6PYX - chain A; structure by X-ray diffraction, 2.60 A resolution.

Chain A:
Name: cDNA FLJ56608, highly similar to Homo sapiens chloride channel, calcium activated, family member 1 (CLCA1), mRNA
Source organism: Homo sapiens
UniProtKB: B4DUZ6 (B4DUZ6_HUMAN); residues 302-476 here correspond to UniProt positions 65-239 (UniProt number = residue number - 237)
Sequence (187 residues; numbered 299 to 485; the number before each row is that of its first residue):
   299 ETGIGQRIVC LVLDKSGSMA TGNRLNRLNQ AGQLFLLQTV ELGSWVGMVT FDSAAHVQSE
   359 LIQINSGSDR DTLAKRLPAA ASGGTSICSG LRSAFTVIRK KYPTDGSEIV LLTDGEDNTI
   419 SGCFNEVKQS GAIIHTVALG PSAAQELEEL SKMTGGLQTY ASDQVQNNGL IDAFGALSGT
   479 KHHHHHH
Unresolved in the structure: 462-485
Disulfides: C386-C421
Construct notes: expression tag (299-301, 477-485)
Bound ions: Ca2+ site 1: E299 (shared with 3 residues of chain B); Ca2+ site 2: S314, S316, T383 (shared with 1 residue of chain B)
Reported in the primary citation:
  - Ca2+ coordination: E299
  - mutagenesis - C308S: unchanged localization
  - mutagenesis - C386S, C386S/C421S, C421S: abolished localization
  - disease-associated variants - S357N: unchanged signaling in response to TMEM16A (citing earlier work)
  - disease-associated variants - S357N: decreased expression (proposed by the authors, not directly observed)

Summary:
S314, S316 and T383 coordinate Ca2+ site 2. From the paper: C386S, C386S/C421S and C421S abolish localization;
Ca2+ coordination by E299; 5 substitutions were tested in all.
Chain A is cDNA FLJ56608, highly similar to Homo sapiens chloride channel, calcium activated, family member 1
(CLCA1), mRNA (Homo sapiens); the structure, Calcium Activated Chloride Channel Regulator 1 (CLCA1) VWA
Domain, was determined by X-ray diffraction (same publication as 6PYO).
